Entry 2M6Z (solution NMR); this record covers chains A and D of the 4 polymer chains in the assembly.

# Chain A
Name: Hemoglobin subunit alpha
From: Homo sapiens
UniProtKB: P69905 (HBA_HUMAN); residues 1-141 here correspond to UniProt positions 2-142 (UniProt number = residue number + 1)
Chain sequence (141 residues; each row starts with the number of its first residue):
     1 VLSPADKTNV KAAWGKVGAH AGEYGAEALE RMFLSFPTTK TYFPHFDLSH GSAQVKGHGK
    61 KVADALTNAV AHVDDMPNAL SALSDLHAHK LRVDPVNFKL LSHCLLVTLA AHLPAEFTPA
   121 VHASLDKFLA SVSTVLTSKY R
Ligand contacts: heme (HEM): M32, H45, F46, H58, K61, V62, A65, A82, L83, L86, L91, V93, N97, F98, L101, L136
From the paper describing this entry:
  - binding site for heme: L91
  - contacts within the chain: W14-T67 (hydrogen bond), T118-V121 (hydrogen bond) (proposed by the authors, not directly observed)
  - higher-order assembly contacts with a neighbouring Hemoglobin subunit beta: L34, T38, T41, V96, V107, T118

# Chain D
Name: Hemoglobin subunit beta
From: Homo sapiens
UniProtKB: P68871 (HBB_HUMAN); residues 1-146 here correspond to UniProt positions 2-147 (UniProt number = residue number + 1)
Chain sequence (146 residues; row label = number of the first residue in the row):
     1 VHLTPEEKSA VTALWGKVNV DEVGGEALGR LLVVYPWTQR FFESFGDLST PDAVMGNPKV
    61 KAHGKKVLGA FSDGLAHLDN LKGTFATLSE LHCDKLHVDP ENFRLLGNVL VCVLAHHFGK
   121 EFTPPVQAAY QKVVAGVANA LAHKYH
Bound ions: heme Fe near H92 (its only coordinating residue here)
Ligand contacts: heme (HEM): T38, F41, H63, K66, V67, A70, L88, L91, H92, L96, V98, N102, F103, L106, V137, L141
From the paper describing this entry:
  - binding site for heme: A70, L96

# Interface between chain A and chain D
Residue-residue contacts (24):
  T38(A) - H97(D)
  T38(A) - Y145(D)
  T39(A) - H97(D)
  T41(A) - C93(D)
  T41(A) - D94(D)
  T41(A) - H97(D)
  Y42(A) - H97(D)
  H87(A) - R40(D)
  A88(A) - R40(D)
  A88(A) - E43(D)
  H89(A) - E43(D)
  R92(A) - R40(D)
  R92(A) - F41(D)
  R92(A) - E43(D)
  D94(A) - V98(D)
  D94(A) - D99(D)
  D94(A) - N102(D)
  V96(A) - W37(D)
  V96(A) - D99(D)
  N97(A) - H97(D)
  T137(A) - R40(D)
  S138(A) - R40(D)
  K139(A) - Q39(D)
  Y140(A) - F42(D)
Also at the interface, not in a pair above, chain A (16 interface residues in all): P95
Also at the interface, not in a pair above, chain D (14 interface residues in all): E101
The authors on this interface:
  - interface residues, chain A: T38(A), T41(A), V96(A)

# Summary
The interface between chain A and chain D involves 16 residues on one side and 14 on the other. Bound to chain
A: heme. Chain D binds heme. From the paper: a binding site for heme at L91(A) and A70(D) among others;
interface residues T38(A), T41(A) and V96(A).
Chain A is Hemoglobin subunit alpha and chain D is Hemoglobin subunit beta, both from Homo sapiens; the
structure, Refined solution structure of Human Adult Hemoglobin in the Carbonmonoxy Form, was determined by
solution NMR.
